Entry 9I3I (electron microscopy, 4.40 A resolution (low resolution: residue-level contacts below are approximate; hydrogen-bond / salt-bridge calls are withheld)); this record covers chains E and X of the 14 polymer chains in the assembly.

Chain E:
Name: Origin recognition complex subunit 5
Organism: Saccharomyces cerevisiae S288C
Reference sequence: P50874 (ORC5_YEAST); residues 1-479 here = UniProt positions 1-479
Chain sequence (479 residues; numbered 1 to 479; the number before each row is that of its first residue):
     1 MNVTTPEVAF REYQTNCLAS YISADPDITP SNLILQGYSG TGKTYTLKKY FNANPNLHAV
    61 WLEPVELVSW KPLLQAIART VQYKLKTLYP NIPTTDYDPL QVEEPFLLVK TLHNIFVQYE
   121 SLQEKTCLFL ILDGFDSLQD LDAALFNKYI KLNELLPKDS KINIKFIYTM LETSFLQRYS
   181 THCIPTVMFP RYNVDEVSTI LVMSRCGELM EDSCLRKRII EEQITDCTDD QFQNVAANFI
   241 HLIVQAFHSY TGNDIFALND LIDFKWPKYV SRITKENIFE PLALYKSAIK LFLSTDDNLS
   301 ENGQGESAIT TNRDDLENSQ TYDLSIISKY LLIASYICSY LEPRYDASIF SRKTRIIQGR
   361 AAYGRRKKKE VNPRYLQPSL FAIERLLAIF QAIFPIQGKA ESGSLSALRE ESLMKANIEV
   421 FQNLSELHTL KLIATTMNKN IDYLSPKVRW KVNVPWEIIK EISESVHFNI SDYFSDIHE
Not modelled in the structure: 300-318, 479
Residues lining bound ligands: ATP (adenosine-5'-triphosphate): Arg11, Tyr38, Ser39, Gly40, Thr41, Gly42, Lys43, Thr44, Tyr45, Lys49, Asp133, Leu171, Tyr192, Ile200, Met203, Ser204, Ile255, Phe256
UniProt features mapped onto this chain:
  - binding site (ATP): Gly37 to Thr44

Chain X:
Molecule: 88-nt DNA strand
Sequence (88 nucleotides; row label = number of the first residue in the row):
     1 TGGTTTTTAT ATGTTTTGTT ATGTATTGTT TATTTTCCCT TGACTGACTG ACTGACTGAC
    61 TGACTGACTG ACTGACTGAC TGTATATA

How chain E and chain X interact:
Contacting residue pairs (6):
  Lys71(E) with DT14(X)
  Tyr363(E) with DT36(X); DC37(X)
  Lys439(E) with DT17(X); DG18(X)
  Asn440(E) with DG18(X)
Interface residues without a listed pair, chain E (6 interface residues in all): Arg360, Arg366
Interface residues without a listed pair, chain X (6 interface residues in all): DC38

Overview:
The chain E/chain X interface involves 6 residues from each chain. Ligands of chain E: ATP. Curated annotation
(UniProt) lists 8 ATP-binding residues on chain E.
Here chain E is Origin recognition complex subunit 5 (Saccharomyces cerevisiae S288C) and chain X is an 88-nt
DNA strand. Entry 9I3I (Cryo-EM structure of the MCM-ORC (MO) complex featuring an ORC2 regulatory domain
involved in cell cycle ...) was determined by electron microscopy (same publication as 8RIF and 8RIG).
